Entry 1ZBI (X-ray diffraction, 1.85 A resolution); this record covers chains D and B of the 4 polymer chains in the assembly.

Chain D:
Molecule: 12-nt DNA strand
Sequence (12 nucleotides; row label = number of the first residue in the row):
     1 GAATCAGGTG TC

Chain B:
Protein: ribonuclease H-related protein
From: Bacillus halodurans
Notes: EC 3.1.26.4; fragment: catalytic domain (residues 59-196)
UniProtKB: Q9KEI9 (Q9KEI9_BACHD); numbering as in UniProt (aligned over 59-196)
Amino-acid sequence (142 residues; row label = number of the first residue in the row):
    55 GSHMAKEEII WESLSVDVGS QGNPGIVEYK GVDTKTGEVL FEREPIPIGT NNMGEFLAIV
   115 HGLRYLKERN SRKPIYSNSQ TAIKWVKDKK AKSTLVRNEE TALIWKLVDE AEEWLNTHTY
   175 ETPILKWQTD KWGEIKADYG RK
Unresolved in the structure: 55-58, 195-196
Differences from the reference sequence: cloning artifact (55-58); engineered mutation Asn132 (Asp in Q9KEI9)
Swiss-Prot annotation at these positions:
  - binding site (Mg(2+)): Asp71, Glu109, Asp192
  - mutagenesis: Glu109 (E109Q: Loss of activity), Glu188 (E188A: Strongly reduces activity; E188Q: No effect), Asp192 (D192N: Strongly reduced activity with manganese. Loss of activity with magnesium)
Reported in the primary citation:
  - binding site for the 12-nt RNA strand: Ser74, Gly76, Asn105, Asn106, Glu109, Gln134
  - binding site for the 12-nt DNA strand (chain D): Asn77, Thr104, Asn106, Ser147, Thr148, Arg195
  - catalytic residues: Asp71, Glu109, Asp192
  - mutagenesis - D132N: increased binding to RNA/DNA hybrids
  - mutagenesis - E109Q: abolished catalytic activity
  - mutagenesis - E188Q: unchanged catalytic activity
  - mutagenesis - E188A: decreased catalytic activity
  - mutagenesis - E188A: increased catalytic activity on 50 mM Mg2+
  - mutagenesis - D132N: abolished catalytic activity on Mg2+
  - mutagenesis - D132N: abolished catalytic activity on Mn2+

Chain D / chain B interface:
Pairs across the interface - 20 pairs, chain D then chain B:
  DT9(D) - Asn77(B)  hydrogen bond to the base
  DT9(D) - Pro78(B)  phosphate contact
  DG10(D) - Asn77(B)  hydrogen bond to the sugar
  DG10(D) - Pro78(B)  phosphate contact
  DG10(D) - Thr104(B)  hydrogen bond to the phosphate
  DG10(D) - Asn105(B)  sugar contact
  DG10(D) - Asn106(B)  hydrogen bond to the base
  DT11(D) - Thr104(B)  hydrogen bond to the phosphate
  DT11(D) - Asn106(B)  hydrogen bond to the sugar
  DT11(D) - Met107(B)  phosphate contact
  DT11(D) - Thr135(B)  base contact
  DT11(D) - Trp139(B)  phosphate contact
  DT11(D) - Lys146(B)  sugar contact
  DT11(D) - Ser147(B)  hydrogen bond to the phosphate
  DT11(D) - Thr148(B)  hydrogen bond to the phosphate
  DT11(D) - Leu149(B)  phosphate contact
  DC12(D) - Thr135(B)  sugar contact
  DC12(D) - Lys138(B)  phosphate contact
  DC12(D) - Trp139(B)  hydrogen bond to the phosphate
  DC12(D) - Lys146(B)  phosphate contact
Interface residues without a listed pair, chain D (5 interface residues in all): DG8

Summary:
Chain D and chain B form an interface of 5 and 13 residues respectively; the contacts include 9 hydrogen
bonds. Polar contacts include DT9(D)-Asn77(B), DG10(D)-Asn106(B) and DG10(D)-Asn77(B). The paper reports
catalytic residues Asp71(B), Glu109(B) and Asp192(B); D132N of chain B increases binding to RNA/DNA hybrids; 4
substitutions were tested in all.
Chain D is a 12-nt DNA strand and chain B is ribonuclease H-related protein (Bacillus halodurans); the
structure, Bacillus halodurans RNase H catalytic domain mutant D132N in complex with 12-mer RNA/DNA hybrid,
was determined by X-ray diffraction, deposited together with 1ZBF and 1ZBL.
